PDB entry 5EZ9 | X-ray diffraction, 1.80 A resolution | chains B and E of the 7 polymer chains in the assembly

# Chain B (and E)
Molecule: CC-Hept-L22H
Notes: chain E of this document is another copy of the same molecule, construct and numbering; everything in this record applies to it too
Sequence (31 residues; each row starts with the number of its first residue):
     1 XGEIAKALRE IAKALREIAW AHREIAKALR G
Modified residues: ACE (acetyl group) at position 1

# How chain B and chain E interact
Residue-residue contacts (33):
  Glu3(B) with ACE_1(E); Gly2(E), hydrogen bond (side chain-backbone); Ala5(E)
  Ile4(B) with Ile4(E), hydrophobic; Leu8(E), hydrophobic
  Ala7(B) with Ala5(E); Leu8(E), hydrophobic; Arg9(E)
  Glu10(B) with Arg9(E); Ala12(E); Arg16(E), salt bridge
  Ile11(B) with Leu8(E); Ile11(E), hydrophobic; Ala12(E); Leu15(E), hydrophobic
  Ala14(B) with Ala12(E); Leu15(E), hydrophobic; Arg16(E)
  Glu17(B) with Arg16(E); Ala19(E); Arg23(E), salt bridge
  Ile18(B) with Leu15(E); Ile18(E), hydrophobic; Ala19(E), hydrophobic; His22(E)
  Ala21(B) with His22(E); Arg23(E)
  His22(B) with His22(E), hydrogen bond
  Glu24(B) with Ala26(E)
  Ile25(B) with His22(E); Ile25(E), hydrophobic; Ala26(E), hydrophobic; Leu29(E), hydrophobic
Also at the interface, not in a pair above, chain B (16 interface residues in all): Leu8, Leu15, Trp20, Ala28

# Overview
The interface between chain B and chain E involves 16 residues on one side and 17 on the other; the contacts
include 2 hydrogen bonds and 2 salt bridges. Among the polar pairs are Glu10(B)-Arg16(E), Glu17(B)-Arg23(E)
and Glu3(B)-Gly2(E).
Chain B and chain E are both CC-Hept-L22H; the structure, A de novo designed heptameric coiled coil
CC-Hept-I-H-I, was determined by X-ray diffraction together with 5EZ8, 5EZA, 5EZC, 5EZE and 5F2Y from the same
study.
